Entry 8WI7 (electron microscopy, 3.50 A resolution); this record covers chains Z and A of the 51 polymer chains in the assembly.

# Chain Z
Name: 50S ribosomal protein L27
Source organism: Mycolicibacterium smegmatis MC2 155
UniProt: A0R150 (RL27_MYCS2); residues 1-88 here = UniProt positions 1-88
Amino-acid sequence (88 residues; each row starts with the number of its first residue):
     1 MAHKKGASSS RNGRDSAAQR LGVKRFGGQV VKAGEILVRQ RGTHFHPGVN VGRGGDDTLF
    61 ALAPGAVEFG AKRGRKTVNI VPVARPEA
Unresolved in the structure: 1-10, 87-88

# Chain A
Molecule: 23S rRNA
Source organism: Mycolicibacterium smegmatis MC2 155
Sequence (3119 nucleotides; numbered 2 to 3120; the number before each row is that of its first residue):
     2 AAGUGUUUAA GGGCGCAUGG UGGAUGCCUU GGCACUGGGA GCCGAUGAAG GACGUAGGAG
    62 GCUGCGAUAA GCCUCGGGGA GCUGUCAACC GAGCGUUGAU CCGAGGAUGU CCGAAUGGGG
   122 AAACCCGGCA CGAGUGAUGU CGUGUCACCA GGCGCUGAAU AUAUAGGCGU CUGGGGGGAA
   182 CGCGGGGAAG UGAAACAUCU CAGUACCCGU AGGAAGAGAA AACAAAAUGU GAUUCCGUGA
   242 GUAGUGGCGA GCGAAAGCGG AGGAUGGCUA AACCGUAUGC AUGUGAUACC GGGUAGGGGU
   302 UGUGUGUGCG GGGUUGUGGG ACCUAUCUUU CCGGCUCUAC CUGGCUGGAG GGCAGUGAGA
   362 AAAUGUUGUG GUUAGCGGAA AUGGCUUGGG AUGGCCUGCC GUAGACGGUG AGAGCCCGGU
   422 ACGUGAAAAC CCGACGUCUG UCUUGAUGGU GUUCCCGAGU AGCAGCGGGC CCGUGGAAUC
   482 UGCUGUGAAU CUGCCGGGAC CACCCGGUAA GCCUGAAUAC UUCCCAGUGA CCGAUAGCGG
   542 AUUAGUACCG UGAGGGAAUG GUGAAAAGUA CCCCGGGAGG GGAGUGAAAG AGUACCUGAA
   602 ACCGUGCGCU UACAAUCCGU CAGAGCCCUC GACGUGUCGU GGGGUGAUGG CGUGCCUUUU
   662 GAAGAAUGAG CCUGCGAGUC AGGGACAUGU CGCGAGGUUA ACCCGGGUGG GGUAGCCGCA
   722 GCGAAAGCGA GUCUGAAUAG GGCGUAUCCA CACAAGAGUG UGUGGUGUAG UGGUGUGUUC
   782 UGGACCCGAA GCGGAGUGAU CUACCCAUGG CCAGGGUGAA GCGCGGGUAA GACCGCGUGG
   842 AGGCCCGAAC CCACUUAGGU UGAAGACUGA GGGGAUGAGC UGUGGGUAGG GGUGAAAGGC
   902 CAAUCAAACU CCGUGAUAGC UGGUUCUCCC CGAAAUGCAU UUAGGUGCAG CGUCGCAUGU
   962 UUCUUGCCGG AGGUAGAGCU ACUGGAUGGC CGAUGGGCCC CACAGGGUUA CUGACGUCAG
  1022 CCAAACUCCG AAUGCCGGUA AGUCCAAGAG UGCGGCAGUG AGACGGCGGG GGAUAAGCUC
  1082 CGUGCGUCGA GAGGGAAACA GCCCAGAUCG CCGGCUAAGG CCCCUAAGCG UGUGCUAAGU
  1142 GGAAAAGGAU GUGCAGUCGC GAAGACAACC AGGAGGUUGG CUUAGAAGCA GCCACCCUUG
  1202 AAAGAGUGCG UAAUAGCUCA CUGGUCAAGU GAUUGUGCGC CGAUAAUGUA GCGGGGCUCA
  1262 AGCACACCGC CGAAGCCGCG GCAGCCAACG UGUUGGCUGG GUAGGGGAGC GUCCUGCAUC
  1322 CGGUGAAGCC GCCGAGUGAU CGAGUGGUGG AGGGUGUGGG AGUGAGAAUG CAGGCAUGAG
  1382 UAGCGAUUAG GCAAGUGAGA ACCUUGCCCG CCGAAAGACC AAGGGUUCCU GGGCCAGGCC
  1442 AGUCCGCCCA GGGUGAGUCG GGACCUAAGG CGAGGCCGAC AGGCGUAGUC GAUGGACAAC
  1502 GGGUUGAUAU UCCCGUACCC GUGUAUGUGC GUCCAUGAUG AAUCAGCGGU ACUAACCAUC
  1562 CAAAACCACC GUGACCGCAC CUUUCGGGGU GUGGCGUUGG UGGGGCUGCA UGGGACCUUC
  1622 GUUGGUAGUA GUCAAGCGAU GGGGUGACGC AGGAAGGUAG CCGUACCGGU CAGUGGUAAU
  1682 ACCGGGGUAA GCCUGUAGGG AGUCAGAUAG GUAAAUCCGU CUGGCAUAUA UCCUGAGAGG
  1742 UGAUGCAUAG CCGAGUGAGG CGAAUUCGGU GAUCCUAUGC UGCCGAGAAA AGCCUCUAGC
  1802 GAGGACAUAC ACGGCCCGUA CCCCAAACCA ACACAGGUGG UCAGGUAGAG AAUACUAAGG
  1862 CGUACGAGUG AACUAUGGUU AAGGAACUCG GCAAAAUGCC CCCGUAACUU CGGGAGAAGG
  1922 GGGACCCACA UGGCGUGUAA GCCUUUACGG CCCAAGCGUG AGUGGGUGGC ACAAACCAGU
  1982 GAGAAGCGAC UGUUUACUAA AAACACAGGU CCGUGCGAAG UCGCAAGACG AUGUAUACGG
  2042 ACUGACGCCU GCCCGGUGCU GGAAGGUUAA GAGGACCCGU UAACUCCCUU UGGGGGUGAA
  2102 GCGGAGAAUU UAAGCCCCAG UAAACGGCGG UGGUAACUAU AACCAUCCUA AGGUAGCGAA
  2162 AUUCCUUGUC GGGUAAGUUC CGACCUGCAC GAAUGGCGUA ACGACUUCUC AACUGUCUCA
  2222 ACCAUAGACU CGGCGAAAUU GCACUACGAG UAAAGAUGCU CGUUACGCGC GGCAGGACGA
  2282 AAAGACCCCG GGACCUUCAC UACAACUUGG UAUUGGUGCU CGAUACGGUU UGUGUAGGAU
  2342 AGGUGGGAGA CUGUGAAGCU CACACGCCAG UGUGGGUGGA GUCGUUGUUG AAAUACCACU
  2402 CUGAUCGUAU UGGGCCUCUA ACCUCGGACC GUAUAUCCGG UUCAGGGACA GUGCCUGGUG
  2462 GGUAGUUUAA CUGGGGCGGU UGCCUCCUAA AAUGUAACGG AGGCGCCCAA AGGUUCCCUC
  2522 AACCUGGACG GCAAUCAGGU GUUGAGUGUA AGUGCACAAG GGAGCUUGAC UGCGAGACGG
  2582 ACAUGUCGAG CAGGGACGAA AGUCGGGACU AGUGAUCCGG CACCUCUGAG UGGAAGGGGU
  2642 GUCGCUCAAC GGAUAAAAGG UACCCCGGGG AUAACAGGCU GAUCUUCCCC AAGAGUCCAU
  2702 AUCGACGGGA UGGUUUGGCA CCUCGAUGUC GGCUCGUCGC AUCCUGGGGC UGGAGCAGGU
  2762 CCCAAGGGUU GGGCUGUUCG CCCAUUAAAG CGGCACGCGA GCUGGGUUUA GAACGUCGUG
  2822 AGACAGUUCG GUCUCUAUCC GCCGCGCGCG UCAGAAGCUU GAGGAAACCU GUCCCUAGUA
  2882 CGAGAGGACC GGGACGGACG AACCUCUGGU AUACCAGUUG UCCCACCAGG GGCACGGCUG
  2942 GAUAGCCACG UUCGGACAGG AUAACCGCUG AAAGCAUCUA AGCGGGAAAC CUCUUCCAAG
  3002 ACCAGGCUUC UCACCCUCUA GGAGGGAUAA GGCCCCCCGC AGACCACGGG AUUGAUAGAC
  3062 CAGACCUGGA AGCCUAGUAA UAGGUGCAGG GAACUGGCAC UAACCGGCCG AAAACUUAC
Unresolved in the structure: 1171-1220, 1564-1607

# Chain Z / chain A interface
Pairs across the interface (85; chain Z residue first):
  Arg-11(Z) / A2502(A)  hydrogen bond to the base
  Arg-11(Z) / G2503(A)  salt bridge to the phosphate
  Asn-12(Z) / G2501(A)  hydrogen bond to the phosphate
  Asn-12(Z) / A2502(A)  hydrogen bond to the phosphate
  Arg-14(Z) / C2485(A)  base contact
  Arg-14(Z) / U2486(A)  base contact
  Arg-14(Z) / A2502(A)  hydrogen bond to the base
  Arg-14(Z) / G2503(A)  hydrogen bond to the base
  Arg-14(Z) / G2504(A)  hydrogen bond to the base
  Asp-15(Z) / C2488(A)  base contact
  Ser-16(Z) / C2485(A)  phosphate contact
  Ser-16(Z) / U2486(A)  hydrogen bond to the phosphate
  Ala-17(Z) / C2485(A)  hydrogen bond to the phosphate
  Ala-17(Z) / U2486(A)  phosphate contact
  Ala-18(Z) / G2495(A)  phosphate contact
  Ala-18(Z) / U2496(A)  phosphate contact
  Gln-19(Z) / C2485(A)  hydrogen bond to the phosphate
  Gln-19(Z) / U2486(A)  phosphate contact
  Gln-19(Z) / G2495(A)  phosphate contact
  Arg-20(Z) / U2494(A)  sugar contact
  Arg-20(Z) / G2495(A)  hydrogen bond to the phosphate
  Arg-20(Z) / G2580(A)  hydrogen bond to the phosphate
  Arg-20(Z) / G2581(A)  salt bridge to the phosphate
  Leu-21(Z) / U2494(A)  sugar contact
  Lys-24(Z) / C2579(A)  phosphate contact
  Lys-24(Z) / G2580(A)  salt bridge to the phosphate
  Arg-25(Z) / A2578(A)  phosphate contact
  Arg-25(Z) / C2579(A)  salt bridge to the phosphate
  Phe-26(Z) / G971(A)  base contact
  Phe-26(Z) / A972(A)  base contact
  Phe-26(Z) / C1037(A)  base contact
  Gly-27(Z) / G970(A)  hydrogen bond to the base
  Gly-27(Z) / G971(A)  hydrogen bond to the sugar
  Gln-29(Z) / C1037(A)  hydrogen bond to the sugar
  Gln-29(Z) / G1038(A)  sugar contact
  Lys-32(Z) / G759(A)  base contact
  Lys-32(Z) / G2577(A)  phosphate contact
  Lys-32(Z) / A2578(A)  salt bridge to the phosphate
  Ala-33(Z) / A758(A)  base contact
  Ala-33(Z) / G759(A)  hydrogen bond to the base
  Ala-33(Z) / A2576(A)  base contact
  Ala-33(Z) / G2577(A)  hydrogen bond to the sugar
  Gly-34(Z) / A2576(A)  base contact
  Gly-34(Z) / G2577(A)  hydrogen bond to the base
  Glu-35(Z) / G2577(A)  sugar contact
  Glu-35(Z) / A2578(A)  sugar contact
  Ile-36(Z) / A2578(A)  hydrogen bond to the sugar
  Ile-36(Z) / C2579(A)  sugar contact
  Ile-36(Z) / C2588(A)  base contact
  Arg-39(Z) / C2579(A)  hydrogen bond to the base
  Arg-39(Z) / U2587(A)  hydrogen bond to the base
  Arg-39(Z) / C2588(A)  hydrogen bond to the sugar
  Arg-41(Z) / G2553(A)  base contact
  Arg-41(Z) / C2610(A)  hydrogen bond to the sugar
  Arg-41(Z) / U2611(A)  hydrogen bond to the sugar
  Gly-42(Z) / U2554(A)  hydrogen bond to the base
  Thr-43(Z) / G2555(A)  sugar contact
  Thr-43(Z) / A2560(A)  hydrogen bond to the base
  His-44(Z) / G973(A)  phosphate contact
  His-44(Z) / G2555(A)  salt bridge to the phosphate
  Phe-45(Z) / A972(A)  phosphate contact
  His-46(Z) / C2556(A)  salt bridge to the phosphate
  Gly-54(Z) / C2588(A)  phosphate contact
  Gly-54(Z) / G2589(A)  phosphate contact
  Gly-55(Z) / C2588(A)  hydrogen bond to the phosphate
  Gly-55(Z) / G2589(A)  hydrogen bond to the phosphate
  Gly-55(Z) / C2610(A)  sugar contact
  Asp-56(Z) / U2587(A)  hydrogen bond to the sugar
  Asp-56(Z) / C2588(A)  sugar contact
  Asp-56(Z) / C2610(A)  sugar contact
  Asp-57(Z) / C2610(A)  sugar contact
  Thr-58(Z) / C2588(A)  sugar contact
  Phe-60(Z) / G2589(A)  phosphate contact
  Phe-60(Z) / A2590(A)  sugar contact
  Leu-62(Z) / A758(A)  hydrogen bond to the base
  Leu-62(Z) / A2590(A)  sugar contact
  Pro-64(Z) / A758(A)  base contact
  Pro-64(Z) / G759(A)  base contact
  Phe-69(Z) / G971(A)  sugar contact
  Phe-69(Z) / A972(A)  sugar contact
  Arg-73(Z) / C2558(A)  hydrogen bond to the base
  Arg-75(Z) / A2557(A)  salt bridge to the phosphate
  Arg-75(Z) / C2558(A)  hydrogen bond to the base
  Lys-76(Z) / G973(A)  phosphate contact
  Arg-85(Z) / G757(A)  base contact
Interface residues without a listed pair, chain Z (45 interface residues in all): Val-23, Gly-28, Val-31, Arg-53, Ala-63
Interface residues without a listed pair, chain A (42 interface residues in all): C2484, C2487, U2489, G2586

# In short
45 residues of chain Z and 42 residues of chain A are in contact; the contacts include 31 hydrogen bonds and 8
salt bridges. Among the polar pairs are Arg-11(Z)/A2502(A), Arg-14(Z)/A2502(A) and Arg-14(Z)/G2503(A).
Here chain Z is 50S ribosomal protein L27 and chain A is 23S rRNA, both from Mycolicibacterium smegmatis MC2
155. Entry 8WI7 (Cryo- EM structure of Mycobacterium smegmatis 70S ribosome, bS1 and RafH) was determined by
electron microscopy (same publication as 8WHX, 8WHY, 8WI8, 8WI9, 8WIB, 8WIC, 8WID and 8WIF).
